7W8W - chain A; structure by X-ray diffraction, 1.80 A resolution.

# Chain A
Molecule: 6-dimethylallyltryptophan synthase
Organism: Streptomyces sp. SN-593
UniProtKB: D6RT90 (D6RT90_9ACTN); numbering as in UniProt (aligned over 20-385)
Amino-acid sequence (369 residues; numbered 17 to 385; the number before each row is that of its first residue):
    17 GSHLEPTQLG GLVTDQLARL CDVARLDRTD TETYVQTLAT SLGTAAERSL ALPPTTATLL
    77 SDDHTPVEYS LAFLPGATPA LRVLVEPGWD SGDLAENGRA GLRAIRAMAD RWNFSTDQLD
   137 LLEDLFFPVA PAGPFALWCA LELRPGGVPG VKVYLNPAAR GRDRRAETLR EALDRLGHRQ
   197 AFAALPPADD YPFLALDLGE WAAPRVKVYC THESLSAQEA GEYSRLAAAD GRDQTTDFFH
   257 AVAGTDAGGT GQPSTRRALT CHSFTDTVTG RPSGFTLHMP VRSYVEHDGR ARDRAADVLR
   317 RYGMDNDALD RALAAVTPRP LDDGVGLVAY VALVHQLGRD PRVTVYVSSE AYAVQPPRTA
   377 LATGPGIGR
Disordered / not traced: 242-246, 262-268, 375-385
Construct notes: expression tag (17-19)
Ligand contacts:
  - 5-methyl-L-tryptophan (D0Q): Leu75, Leu76, Ser77, Glu84, Leu100, Trp154, Phe209, Tyr225, Leu275, His294, Arg298, Tyr346, Tyr362
  - dimethylallyl S-thiolodiphosphate (DST): Arg98, Leu100, Trp154, Lys168, Tyr170, Phe209, Lys223, Tyr225, His294, Arg358, Tyr362

# Summary
Bound to chain A: dimethylallyl S-thiolodiphosphate and 5-methyl-L-tryptophan.
Chain A is 6-dimethylallyltryptophan synthase (Streptomyces sp. SN-593); the structure, DMSPP- and
5-Me-Trp-bound 6-dimethylallyl tryptophan synthase, IptA, was determined by X-ray diffraction together with
7W8U, 7W8V and 7W8Y from the same study.
